Entry 7OS2 (electron microscopy, 2.76 A resolution); this record covers chains B and C of the 3 polymer chains in the assembly.

[Chain B]
Name: U5 small nuclear ribonucleoprotein 200 kDa helicase
Source organism: Homo sapiens
Notes: EC 3.6.4.13
UniProtKB: O75643 (U520_HUMAN); residue numbers follow UniProt; this construct covers 394-2129
Amino-acid sequence (1739 residues; row label = number of the first residue in the row):
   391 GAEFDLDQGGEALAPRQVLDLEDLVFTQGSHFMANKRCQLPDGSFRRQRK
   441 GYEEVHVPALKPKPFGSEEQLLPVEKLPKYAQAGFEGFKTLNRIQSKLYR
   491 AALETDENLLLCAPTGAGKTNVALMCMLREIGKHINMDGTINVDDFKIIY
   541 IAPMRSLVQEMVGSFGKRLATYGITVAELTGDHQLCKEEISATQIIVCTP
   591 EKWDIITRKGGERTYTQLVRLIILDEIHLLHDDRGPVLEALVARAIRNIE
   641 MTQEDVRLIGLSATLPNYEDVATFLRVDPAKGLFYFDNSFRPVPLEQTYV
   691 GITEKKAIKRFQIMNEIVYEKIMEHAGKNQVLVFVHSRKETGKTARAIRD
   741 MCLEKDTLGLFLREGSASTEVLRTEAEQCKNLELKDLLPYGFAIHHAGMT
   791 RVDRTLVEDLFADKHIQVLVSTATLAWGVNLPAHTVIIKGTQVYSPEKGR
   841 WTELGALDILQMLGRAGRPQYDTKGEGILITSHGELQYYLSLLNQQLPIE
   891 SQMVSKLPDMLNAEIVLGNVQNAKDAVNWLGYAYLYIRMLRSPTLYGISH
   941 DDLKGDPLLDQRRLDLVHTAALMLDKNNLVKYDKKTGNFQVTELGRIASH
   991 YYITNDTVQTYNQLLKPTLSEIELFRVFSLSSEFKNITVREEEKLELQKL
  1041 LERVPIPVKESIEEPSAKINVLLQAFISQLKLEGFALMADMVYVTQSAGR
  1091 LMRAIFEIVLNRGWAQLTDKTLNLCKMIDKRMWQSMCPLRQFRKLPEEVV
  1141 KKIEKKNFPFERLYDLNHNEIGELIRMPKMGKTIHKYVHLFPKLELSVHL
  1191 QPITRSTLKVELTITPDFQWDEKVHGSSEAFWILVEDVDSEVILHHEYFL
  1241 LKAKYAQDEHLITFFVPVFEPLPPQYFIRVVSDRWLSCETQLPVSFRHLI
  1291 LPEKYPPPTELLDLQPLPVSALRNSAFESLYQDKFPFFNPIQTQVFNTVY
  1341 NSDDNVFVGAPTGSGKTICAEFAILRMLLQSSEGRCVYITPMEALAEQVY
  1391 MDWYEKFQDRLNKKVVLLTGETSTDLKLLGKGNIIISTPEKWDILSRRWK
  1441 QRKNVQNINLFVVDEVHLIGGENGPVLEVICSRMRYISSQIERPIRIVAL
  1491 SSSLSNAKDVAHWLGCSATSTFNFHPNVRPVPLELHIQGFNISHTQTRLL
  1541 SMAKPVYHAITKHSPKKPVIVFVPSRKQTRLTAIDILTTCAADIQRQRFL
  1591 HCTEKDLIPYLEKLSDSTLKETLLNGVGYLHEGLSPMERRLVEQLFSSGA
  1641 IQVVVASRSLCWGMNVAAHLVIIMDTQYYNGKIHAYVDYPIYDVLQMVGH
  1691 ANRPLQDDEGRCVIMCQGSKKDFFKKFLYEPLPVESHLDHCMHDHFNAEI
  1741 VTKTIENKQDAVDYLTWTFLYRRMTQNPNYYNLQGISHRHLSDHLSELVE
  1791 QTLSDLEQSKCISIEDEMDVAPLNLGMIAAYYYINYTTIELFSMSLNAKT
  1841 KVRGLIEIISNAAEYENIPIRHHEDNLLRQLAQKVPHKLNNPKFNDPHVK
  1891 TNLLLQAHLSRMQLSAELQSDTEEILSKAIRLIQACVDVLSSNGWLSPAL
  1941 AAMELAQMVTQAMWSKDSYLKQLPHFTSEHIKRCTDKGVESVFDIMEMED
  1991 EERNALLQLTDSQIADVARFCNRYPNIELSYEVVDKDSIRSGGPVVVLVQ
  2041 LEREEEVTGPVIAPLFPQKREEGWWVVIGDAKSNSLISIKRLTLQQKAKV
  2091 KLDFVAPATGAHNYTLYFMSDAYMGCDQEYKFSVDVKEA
Unresolved in the structure: 391-402, 2129
Sequence notes: expression tag (391-394)

[Chain C]
Name: Telomere length and silencing protein 1 homolog
Source organism: Homo sapiens
UniProtKB: Q9NZ63 (TLS1_HUMAN); residues 1-289 here = UniProt positions 1-289
Amino-acid sequence (293 residues; each row starts with the number of its first residue; numbers below 1 keep their minus sign (Gly-3 is residue -3)):
    -3 GAMAMPVVRKIFRRRRGDSESEEDEQDSEEVRLKLEETREVQNLRKRPNG
    47 VSAVALLVGEKVQEETTLVDDPFQMKTGGMVDMKKLKERGKDKISEEEDL
    97 HLGTSFSAETNRRDEDADMMKYIETELKKRKGIVEHEEQKVKPKNAEDCL
   147 YELPENIRVSSAKKTEEMLSNQMLSGIPEVDLGIDAKIKNIISTEDAKAR
   197 LLAEQQNKKKDSETSFVPTNMAVNYVQHNRFYHEELNAPIRRNKEEPKAR
   247 PLRVGDTEKPEPERSPPNRKRPANEKATDDYHYEKFKKMNRRY
Unresolved in the structure: -3 to 4, 59-289
Sequence notes: expression tag (-3 to 0)

[Interface between chain B and chain C]
Contacting residue pairs - 80 pairs, chain B then chain C:
  Val1188(B) - Ser48(C)
  Val1188(B) - Ala49(C)  hydrogen bond (backbone-backbone)
  His1189(B) - Pro44(C)
  His1189(B) - Asn45(C)
  His1189(B) - Gly46(C)
  His1189(B) - Val47(C)
  His1189(B) - Ser48(C)
  Leu1190(B) - Gly46(C)
  Leu1190(B) - Val47(C)  hydrogen bond (backbone-backbone)
  Leu1190(B) - Leu52(C)  hydrophobic
  Gln1191(B) - Asn45(C)
  Gln1191(B) - Gly46(C)  hydrogen bond (side chain-backbone)
  Glu1201(B) - Asn45(C)
  Ser1285(B) - Leu52(C)
  Ser1285(B) - Leu53(C)
  His1288(B) - Leu52(C)  hydrogen bond (side chain-backbone)
  His1288(B) - Val54(C)
  His1288(B) - Gly55(C)
  Leu1289(B) - Leu52(C)
  Asp1729(B) - Arg43(C)
  His1730(B) - Arg43(C)
  His1730(B) - Asn45(C)
  Asn1769(B) - Gly46(C)
  Asn1769(B) - Val47(C)
  Tyr1770(B) - Gly46(C)
  Asn1772(B) - Gly46(C)
  Asn1772(B) - Val47(C)
  Gln1774(B) - Val47(C)
  Gln1774(B) - Ala51(C)
  Gln1774(B) - Glu56(C)
  Gly1775(B) - Glu56(C)
  Leu1788(B) - Arg43(C)
  Gln1791(B) - Arg41(C)
  Gln1791(B) - Arg43(C)  hydrogen bond
  Asp1795(B) - Arg41(C)
  Gln1798(B) - Arg41(C)  hydrogen bond
  Ser1799(B) - Arg41(C)  hydrogen bond
  Tyr1826(B) - Arg41(C)  hydrogen bond
  Thr1827(B) - Gln38(C)  hydrogen bond (backbone-side chain)
  Glu1830(B) - Gln38(C)  hydrogen bond
  Glu1830(B) - Arg41(C)  salt bridge
  Leu1831(B) - Leu31(C)  hydrophobic
  Leu1831(B) - Thr34(C)
  Leu1831(B) - Arg35(C)
  Leu1831(B) - Gln38(C)
  Met1834(B) - Lys30(C)
  Ser1835(B) - Lys30(C)  hydrogen bond (backbone-side chain)
  Ser1835(B) - Leu31(C)
  Asn1837(B) - Lys30(C)
  Lys1841(B) - Glu16(C)
  Lys1841(B) - Ser17(C)
  Arg1843(B) - Glu16(C)  hydrogen bond (backbone-side chain)
  Arg1843(B) - Glu19(C)  salt bridge
  Arg1843(B) - Glu21(C)  salt bridge
  Arg1843(B) - Ser24(C)  hydrogen bond
  Glu1847(B) - Leu31(C)
  Ile1848(B) - Val27(C)  hydrophobic
  Asn1851(B) - Leu31(C)
  Asn1851(B) - Arg35(C)  hydrogen bond (backbone-side chain)
  Asn1880(B) - Glu25(C)  hydrogen bond
  His1888(B) - Arg35(C)
  Leu1940(B) - Arg9(C)
  Glu1944(B) - Arg9(C)  salt bridge
  Ser1955(B) - Arg11(C)  hydrogen bond (backbone-side chain)
  Asp1957(B) - Arg11(C)  hydrogen bond (backbone-side chain)
  Ser1958(B) - Arg11(C)
  Tyr1959(B) - Arg9(C)
  Tyr1959(B) - Arg11(C)
  Phe1983(B) - Phe8(C)  hydrophobic
  Ile2017(B) - Lys6(C)
  Glu2018(B) - Lys6(C)
  Tyr2107(B) - Arg9(C)
  Gly2115(B) - Phe8(C)
  Asp2117(B) - Phe8(C)
  Asp2117(B) - Arg9(C)  hydrogen bond (backbone-backbone)
  Gln2118(B) - Ile7(C)
  Glu2119(B) - Ile7(C)
  Glu2119(B) - Arg9(C)  salt bridge
  Glu2119(B) - Arg10(C)  salt bridge
  Tyr2120(B) - Lys6(C)
Also at the interface, not in a pair above, chain B (59 interface residues in all): Pro1283, Arg1287, His1780, His1784, Lys1839, Val1842, His1877, Asn2016, Met2109, Cys2116
Also at the interface, not in a pair above, chain C (36 interface residues in all): Arg5, Asp23, Arg28, Val37
From the paper, about this interface:
  - residue pairs: Phe8(C)-Phe1983(B), Arg9(C)-Glu1944(B)
  - interface residues, chain B: Glu1944(B), Phe1983(B), Glu2119(B)
  - interface residues, chain C: Arg9(C)

[Overview]
Chain B and chain C form an interface of 59 and 36 residues respectively, with 18 hydrogen bonds and 6 salt
bridges. Polar pairs include Glu1830(B)-Arg41(C), Arg1843(B)-Glu19(C) and Arg1843(B)-Glu21(C). The authors
report contacts between Phe8(C) and Phe1983(B) and Arg9(C) and Glu1944(B). The paper reports interface
residues Glu1944(B), Phe1983(B) and Arg9(C) among others.
Here chain B is U5 small nuclear ribonucleoprotein 200 kDa helicase and chain C is Telomere length and
silencing protein 1 homolog, both from Homo sapiens. Entry 7OS2 (Cryo-EM structure of Brr2 in complex with
Jab1/MPN and C9ORF78) was determined by electron microscopy together with 7OS1 and 7PX3 from the same study.
